Entry 5ZO8 (X-ray diffraction, 2.20 A resolution); this record covers chain A.

# Chain A
Protein: Kinesin-like protein KIF11
Source organism: Homo sapiens
Notes: fragment: Kinesin motor domain
UniProtKB: P52732 (KIF11_HUMAN); residues 17-369 here = UniProt positions 17-369
Sequence (367 residues; numbered 10 to 376; the number before each row is that of its first residue):
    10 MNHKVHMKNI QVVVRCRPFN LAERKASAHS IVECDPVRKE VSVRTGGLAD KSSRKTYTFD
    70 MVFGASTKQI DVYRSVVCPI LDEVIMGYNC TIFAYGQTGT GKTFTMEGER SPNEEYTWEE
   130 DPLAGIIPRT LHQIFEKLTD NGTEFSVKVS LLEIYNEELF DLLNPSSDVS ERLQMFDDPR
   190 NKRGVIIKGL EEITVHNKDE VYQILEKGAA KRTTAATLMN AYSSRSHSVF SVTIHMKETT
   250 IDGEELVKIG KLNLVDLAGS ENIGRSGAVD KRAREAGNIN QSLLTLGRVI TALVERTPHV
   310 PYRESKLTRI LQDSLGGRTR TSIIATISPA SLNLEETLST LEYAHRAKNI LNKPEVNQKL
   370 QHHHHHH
Not modelled in the structure: 10-15, 55-60, 272-286, 368-376
Differences from the reference sequence: expression tag (10-16, 370-376)
UniProt features mapped onto this chain:
  - binding site (ATP): Gly105 to Thr112
  - modified residue: Lys146 (N6-acetyllysine)
  - natural variant: Phe144 (F144L: In MCLMR), Arg234 (R234C: In MCLMR), Ser235 (S235C: In MCLMR)
Bound ions: Mg2+: Thr112 (together with ADP); Na+: Glu167 (together with sulfate ion)
Residues lining bound ligands:
  - 4C5 ((2R)-2-azanyl-3-[(4-methoxyphenyl)-diphenyl-methyl]sulfanyl-propanoic acid): Thr112, Glu116, Gly117, Glu118, Arg119, Trp127, Asp130, Ala133, Ile136, Pro137, Leu160, Tyr211, Leu214, Glu215, Ala218, Arg221, Phe239
  - ADP (adenosine-5'-diphosphate): Arg24, Arg26, Pro27, Gln106, Thr107, Gly108, Thr109, Gly110, Lys111, Thr112, Phe113, Glu118
From the paper describing this entry:
  - binding site for 4C5: Glu116, Gly117, Arg119, Trp127, Ala133, Ile136, Pro137, Leu160, Tyr211, Leu214, Glu215, Ala218, Arg221, Phe239
  - contacts within the chain: Glu116-Arg221 (salt bridge)
  - conformationally variable residues: Arg119, Trp127

# Overview
Bound to chain A: ADP and compound 4C5. UniProt lists 8 ATP-binding residues. The paper reports a binding site
for 4C5 at Glu116, Gly117 and Arg119 among others; conformational variability at Arg119 and Trp127.
Chain A is Kinesin-like protein KIF11 (Homo sapiens); the structure, Eg5 motor domain in complex with
STLC-type inhibitor PVEI0021 (P21 type), was determined by X-ray diffraction, deposited together with 5ZO7 and
5ZO9.
